9BQE - chains A and B; structure by X-ray diffraction, 1.98 A resolution.

== Chain A (and B) ==
Molecule: Estrogen receptor
From: Homo sapiens
Notes: chain B of this document is another copy of the same molecule, construct and numbering; everything in this record applies to it too
UniProtKB: P03372 (ESR1_HUMAN); residue numbers follow UniProt; this construct covers 305-554
Amino-acid sequence (262 residues; row label = number of the first residue in the row):
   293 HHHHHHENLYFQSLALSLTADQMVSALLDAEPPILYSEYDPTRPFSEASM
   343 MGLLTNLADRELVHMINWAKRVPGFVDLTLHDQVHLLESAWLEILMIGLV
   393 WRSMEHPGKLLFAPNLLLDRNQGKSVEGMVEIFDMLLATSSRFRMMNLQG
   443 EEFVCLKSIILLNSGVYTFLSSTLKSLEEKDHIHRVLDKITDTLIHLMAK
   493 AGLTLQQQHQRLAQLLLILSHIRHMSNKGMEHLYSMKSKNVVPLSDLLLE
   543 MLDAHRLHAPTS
Unresolved in the structure: 293-305, 332-336, 462-464, 528-535, 550-554 (chain B: 293-308, 330-340, 415-418, 460-468, 526-533, 547-554)
Sequence notes: expression tag (293-304); engineered mutation Ser381 (Cys in P03372), Ser417 (Cys in P03372), Ser530 (Cys in P03372), Ser537 (Tyr in P03372)
Ligand contacts: TV3 ([(1'R)-6'-hydroxy-1'-(4-{[(3R)-1-propylpyrrolidin-3-yl]methoxy}phenyl)-1',4'-dihydro-2'H-spiro[cyclopropane-1,3'-isoquinolin]-2'-yl](phenyl)methanone): Met343, Leu346, Thr347, Leu349, Ala350, Asp351, Glu353, Trp383, Leu384, Leu387, Met388, Leu391, Arg394, Phe404, Met421, Ile424, Phe425, Leu428, His524, Leu525, Leu536

== How chain A and chain B interact ==
Residue-residue contacts (47; chain A residue first):
  Arg434(A) with Tyr459(B), hydrogen bond; His476(B)
  Ile451(A) with Leu509(B), hydrophobic
  Asn455(A) with Leu509(B), hydrogen bond (side chain-backbone)
  Tyr459(A) with Ala430(B); Leu509(B); Ile510(B); His513(B)
  His476(A) with Arg434(B)
  Asp480(A) with Gln502(B); Gln506(B), hydrogen bond
  Thr483(A) with His501(B); Ala505(B)
  Asp484(A) with Gln498(B); His501(B), salt bridge; Gln502(B), hydrogen bond
  Ile487(A) with His501(B)
  Leu497(A) with Leu497(B), hydrophobic
  His501(A) with Thr483(B); Ile487(B); His501(B); Leu504(B)
  Gln502(A) with Asp480(B); Thr483(B); Asp484(B), hydrogen bond
  Leu504(A) with His501(B)
  Ala505(A) with Thr483(B); Leu508(B), hydrophobic
  Gln506(A) with Asp480(B), hydrogen bond
  Leu508(A) with Ala505(B), hydrophobic
  Leu509(A) with Ile451(B), hydrophobic; Asn455(B); Leu511(B), hydrophobic
  Ile510(A) with Tyr459(B)
  Leu511(A) with Leu509(B), hydrophobic; Ser512(B)
  Ser512(A) with Leu511(B); Ser512(B), hydrogen bond (backbone-side chain); Arg515(B)
  His513(A) with Tyr459(B)
  Arg515(A) with Ser512(B); His516(B)
  His516(A) with Arg515(B), hydrogen bond; Asn519(B), hydrogen bond
  Asn519(A) with His516(B), hydrogen bond; Asn519(B), hydrogen bond
  Glu523(A) with Glu523(B)
Also at the interface, not in a pair above, chain B (29 interface residues in all): Leu479, Lys520

== Summary ==
Chain A and chain B form an interface of 25 and 29 residues respectively, with 11 hydrogen bonds and 1 salt
bridge. Among the polar pairs are Asp484(A)-His501(B), Arg434(A)-Tyr459(B) and Asn455(A)-Leu509(B). Ligands of
chain A: compound TV3.
Both chains are Estrogen receptor (Homo sapiens). Entry 9BQE (Estrogen Receptor Alpha Ligand Binding Domain
Y537S Mutant in Complex with
(6'-hydroxy-1'-(4-(2-(1-propylpyrrolidin-3-yl)ethoxy)phenyl)-1',4'-dihydro-2'<i>H</i>-spiro[cyclopropane-1,3'-isoquinolin]-2'-yl)(phenyl)methanone)
was determined by X-ray diffraction together with 9BPX and 9BU1 from the same study.
